Entry 2J08 (X-ray diffraction, 2.61 A resolution); this record covers chain A.

[Chain A]
Protein: Deoxyribodipyrimidine photo-lyase
Organism: Thermus thermophilus
Notes: EC 4.1.99.3
Reference sequence: P61497 (PHR_THET8); residues 1-420 here = UniProt positions 1-420
Chain sequence (420 residues; numbered 1 to 420; the number before each row is that of its first residue):
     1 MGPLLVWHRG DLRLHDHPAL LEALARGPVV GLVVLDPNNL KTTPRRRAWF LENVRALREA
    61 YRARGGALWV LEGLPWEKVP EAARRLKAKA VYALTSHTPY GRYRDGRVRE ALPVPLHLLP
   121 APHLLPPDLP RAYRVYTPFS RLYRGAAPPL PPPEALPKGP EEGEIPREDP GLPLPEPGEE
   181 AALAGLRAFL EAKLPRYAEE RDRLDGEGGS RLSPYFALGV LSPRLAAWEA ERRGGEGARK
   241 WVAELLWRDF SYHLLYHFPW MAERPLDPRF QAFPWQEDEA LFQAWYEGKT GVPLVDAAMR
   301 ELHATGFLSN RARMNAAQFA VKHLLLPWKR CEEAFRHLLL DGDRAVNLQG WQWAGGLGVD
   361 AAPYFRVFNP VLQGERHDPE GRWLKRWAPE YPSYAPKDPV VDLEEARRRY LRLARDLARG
Not modelled in the structure: 1
UniProt features mapped onto this chain:
  - region (Interaction with DNA): Glu-244 to Ser-251, Asn-310, Arg-311
  - binding site (FAD): Tyr-197, Gly-209 to Ser-213, Trp-241, Arg-248, Asn-310, Asp-341 to Asp-343
  - binding site (DNA): Arg-201, Gln-373
  - site (Electron transfer via tryptophanyl radical): Trp-275, Trp-328, Trp-351
  - mutagenesis: Arg-201 (R201A: Reduces CPD repair activity by 20%), Lys-240 (K240A: Reduces CPD repair activity by 20%), Trp-247 (W247A: Reduces CPD repair activity by 20%), Arg-311 (R311A: Strongly reduces interaction with DNA), Trp-353 (W353A: Strongly reduces interaction with DNA. Reduces CPD repair activity by 80%), Arg-366 (R366A: Strongly reduces interaction with DNA)
Ligand contacts:
  - FAD (flavin-adenine dinucleotide): Tyr-197, Gly-209, Ser-210, Arg-211, Leu-212, Ser-213, Phe-216, Trp-241, Glu-244, Leu-245, Trp-247, Arg-248, Ser-251, Phe-307, Leu-308, Ser-309, Asn-310, Arg-313, Met-314, Ala-317, Phe-335, Leu-339, Asp-341, Gly-342, Asp-343, Val-346, Asn-347, Gln-349, Gly-350, Trp-351
  - IRF (1-deoxy-1-(8-iodo-7-methyl-2,4-dioxo-3,4-dihydrobenzo[g]pteridin-10(2h)-yl)-D-ribitol): Trp-7, His-8, Arg-9, Gly-10, Val-34, Leu-35, Asp-36, Asn-39, Leu-40, Arg-46, Phe-50, Ser-96, Arg-104, Ala-217, Leu-218, Gly-342

[In short]
Bound to chain A: flavin-adenine dinucleotide and compound IRF. UniProt lists 12 FAD-binding residues,
DNA-binding residues Arg-201 and Gln-373 and 6 mutagenesis sites.
Chain A is Deoxyribodipyrimidine photo-lyase (Thermus thermophilus); the structure, Thermus DNA photolyase
with 8-Iod-riboflavin antenna chromophore, was determined by X-ray diffraction (same publication as 2J09).
